PDB entry 8FLQ | electron microscopy, 2.55 A resolution | chains P and R of the 6 polymer chains in the assembly

[Chain P]
Name: Parathyroid hormone
UniProt: P01270 (PTHY_HUMAN); residues 1-34 here correspond to UniProt positions 32-65 (UniProt number = residue number + 31)
Chain sequence (34 residues; row label = number of the first residue in the row):
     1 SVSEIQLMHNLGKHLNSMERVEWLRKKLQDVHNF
Disordered / not traced: 33-34

[Chain R]
Name: Parathyroid hormone/parathyroid hormone-related peptide receptor
Organism: Homo sapiens
UniProt: Q03431 (PTH1R_HUMAN); residue numbers follow UniProt; this construct covers 28-593
Chain sequence (616 residues; numbered -3 to 612; the number before each row is that of its first residue; numbers below 1 keep their minus sign (Met-3 is residue -3)):
    -3 MKTIIALSYIFCLVFADYKDDDDLEVLFQGPADDVMTKEEQIFLLHRAQA
    47 QCEKRLKEVLQRPASIMESDKGWTSASTSGKPRKDKASGKLYPESEEDKE
    97 APTGSRYRGRPCLPEWDHILCWPLGAPGEVVAVPCPDYIYDFNHKGHAYR
   147 RCDRNGSWELVPGHNRTWANYSECVKFLTNETREREVFDRLGMIYTVGYS
   197 VSLASLTVAVLILAYFRRLHCTRNYIHMHLFLSFMLRAVSIFVKDAVLYS
   247 GATLDEAERLTEEELRAIAQAPPPPATAAAGYAGCRVAVTFFLYFLATNY
   297 YWILVEGLYLHSLIFMAFFSEKKYLWGFTVFGWGLPAVFVAVWVSVRATL
   347 ANTGCWDLSSGNKKWIIQVPILASIVLNFILFINIVRVLATKLRETNAGR
   397 CDTRQQYRKLLKSTLVLMPLFGVHYIVFMATPYTEVSGTLWQVQMHYEML
   447 FNSFQGFFVAIIYCFCNGEVQAEIKKSWSRWTLALDFKRKARSGSSSYSY
   497 GPMVSHTSVTNVGPRVGLGLPLSPRLLPTATTNGHPQLPGHAKPGTPALE
   547 TLETTPPAMAAPKDDGFLNGSCSGLDEEASGPERPPALLQEEWETVMPAG
   597 LEVLFQGPHHHHHHHH
Disordered / not traced: -3 to 30, 54-104, 247-275, 393-398, 480-612
Disulfide bonds: Cys48-Cys117, Cys108-Cys148, Cys131-Cys170, Cys281-Cys351
Construct notes: expression tag (-3 to 27, 594-612)
What the authors report for this chain:
  - contacts within the chain: Arg219-His223 (water-mediated contact), Lys240-Tyr245 (water-mediated contact), Ile371-Gly418 (water-mediated contact)

[Interface between chain P and chain R]
Contacting residue pairs (82):
  Ser1(P) with Trp361(R); Gln364(R); Leu368(R); Phe424(R); Met425(R), hydrogen bond (backbone-backbone); Ala426(R); Thr427(R), hydrogen bond (backbone-backbone); Tyr429(R)
  Val2(P) with Leu292(R), hydrophobic; Gln364(R), hydrogen bond (backbone-side chain); Ile367(R), hydrophobic; Leu368(R)
  Ser3(P) with Met441(R); Glu444(R), hydrogen bond; Met445(R); Asn448(R), hydrogen bond
  Glu4(P) with Tyr195(R), hydrogen bond; Arg233(R), salt bridge; Ile237(R); Leu292(R); Met445(R); Asn448(R)
  Ile5(P) with Leu289(R), hydrophobic; Leu292(R), hydrophobic; Gln364(R)
  Gln6(P) with Pro428(R); Tyr429(R); Thr430(R); Trp437(R); Gln440(R), hydrogen bond; Met441(R)
  Leu7(P) with Phe184(R), hydrophobic; Leu187(R), hydrophobic; Tyr191(R), hydrophobic; Met441(R), hydrophobic; Met445(R), hydrophobic
  Met8(P) with Lys240(R); Tyr245(R); Phe288(R), hydrophobic; Asp353(R)
  His9(P) with Asp353(R); Ser355(R); Lys360(R); Tyr429(R), hydrogen bond
  Asn10(P) with Phe184(R); Val432(R); Trp437(R), hydrogen bond
  Leu11(P) with Phe184(R); Tyr245(R)
  Gly12(P) with Asp353(R); Leu354(R)
  Lys13(P) with Val31(R); Leu354(R)
  His14(P) with Glu180(R), salt bridge; Arg181(R); Phe184(R)
  Leu15(P) with Arg181(R); Tyr245(R), hydrophobic
  Asn16(P) with Met32(R); Thr33(R); Lys34(R)
  Met18(P) with Asn176(R)
  Glu19(P) with Lys34(R), salt bridge
  Arg20(P) with Met32(R); Asp137(R), salt bridge
  Val21(P) with Asp137(R)
  Trp23(P) with Lys34(R); Gln37(R); Ile38(R), hydrophobic; Leu41(R), hydrophobic
  Leu24(P) with Ile135(R), hydrophobic; Asp137(R); Phe138(R), hydrophobic
  Arg25(P) with Asn176(R), hydrogen bond
  Leu28(P) with Tyr167(R), hydrophobic; Val171(R), hydrophobic
  Asp30(P) with Arg162(R), hydrogen bond (backbone-side chain)
  Val31(P) with Asp113(R); Ile115(R), hydrophobic; Arg162(R), hydrogen bond (backbone-side chain); Tyr167(R)
  His32(P) with Arg162(R)
Also at the interface, not in a pair above, chain P (29 interface residues in all): Lys27, Gln29
Also at the interface, not in a pair above, chain R (61 interface residues in all): Thr163, Ala165, Leu174, Thr175, Glu177, Leu244, Val285, Tyr296, Trp352, Ile363
Interface features reported in the paper:
  - pairs named by the authors: Ser1(P)-Phe424(R) (water-mediated contact), Val2(P)-Leu292(R) (hydrophobic contact), Val2(P)-Ile367(R) (hydrophobic contact), Val2(P)-Leu368(R) (hydrophobic contact), Glu4(P)-Arg233(R) (salt bridge), Glu4(P)-Tyr296(R) (water-mediated contact), Gln6(P)-Tyr429(R), Gln6(P)-Gln440(R) (hydrogen bond), Leu7(P)-Phe184(R) (hydrophobic contact), Leu7(P)-Leu187(R) (hydrophobic contact), Leu7(P)-Tyr191(R) (hydrophobic contact), Leu7(P)-Met441(R) (hydrophobic contact), Leu7(P)-Met445(R) (hydrophobic contact), Phe288(R)-Ile5(P) (hydrophobic contact), Leu289(R)-Ile5(P) (hydrophobic contact), Leu292(R)-Ile5(P) (hydrophobic contact)

[In short]
The interface between chain P and chain R involves 29 residues on one side and 61 on the other; the contacts
include 12 hydrogen bonds and 4 salt bridges. Among the polar pairs are Glu4(P)-Arg233(R), His14(P)-Glu180(R)
and Glu19(P)-Lys34(R). The authors report water-mediated contacts between Ser1(P) and Phe424(R) and Glu4(P)
and Tyr296(R); hydrophobic contacts between Val2(P) and Leu292(R), Val2(P) and Ile367(R) and Val2(P) and
Leu368(R) among others; a salt bridge between Glu4(P) and Arg233(R). From the paper: contacts within the chain
involving Arg219(R), His223(R) and Lys240(R) among others.
Chain P is Parathyroid hormone and chain R is Parathyroid hormone/parathyroid hormone-related peptide receptor
(Homo sapiens); the structure, Human PTH1R in complex with PTH(1-34) and Gs, was determined by electron
microscopy, deposited together with 8FLR, 8FLS, 8FLT and 8FLU.
